PDB entry 2NVT | X-ray diffraction, 3.36 A resolution | chains B and C of the 13 polymer chains in the assembly

== Chain B ==
Molecule: DNA-directed RNA polymerase II 140 kDa polypeptide
Source organism: Saccharomyces cerevisiae
Notes: EC 2.7.7.6
UniProt: P08518 (RPB2_YEAST); numbering as in UniProt (aligned over 1-1224)
Amino-acid sequence (1224 residues; numbered 1 to 1224; the number before each row is that of its first residue):
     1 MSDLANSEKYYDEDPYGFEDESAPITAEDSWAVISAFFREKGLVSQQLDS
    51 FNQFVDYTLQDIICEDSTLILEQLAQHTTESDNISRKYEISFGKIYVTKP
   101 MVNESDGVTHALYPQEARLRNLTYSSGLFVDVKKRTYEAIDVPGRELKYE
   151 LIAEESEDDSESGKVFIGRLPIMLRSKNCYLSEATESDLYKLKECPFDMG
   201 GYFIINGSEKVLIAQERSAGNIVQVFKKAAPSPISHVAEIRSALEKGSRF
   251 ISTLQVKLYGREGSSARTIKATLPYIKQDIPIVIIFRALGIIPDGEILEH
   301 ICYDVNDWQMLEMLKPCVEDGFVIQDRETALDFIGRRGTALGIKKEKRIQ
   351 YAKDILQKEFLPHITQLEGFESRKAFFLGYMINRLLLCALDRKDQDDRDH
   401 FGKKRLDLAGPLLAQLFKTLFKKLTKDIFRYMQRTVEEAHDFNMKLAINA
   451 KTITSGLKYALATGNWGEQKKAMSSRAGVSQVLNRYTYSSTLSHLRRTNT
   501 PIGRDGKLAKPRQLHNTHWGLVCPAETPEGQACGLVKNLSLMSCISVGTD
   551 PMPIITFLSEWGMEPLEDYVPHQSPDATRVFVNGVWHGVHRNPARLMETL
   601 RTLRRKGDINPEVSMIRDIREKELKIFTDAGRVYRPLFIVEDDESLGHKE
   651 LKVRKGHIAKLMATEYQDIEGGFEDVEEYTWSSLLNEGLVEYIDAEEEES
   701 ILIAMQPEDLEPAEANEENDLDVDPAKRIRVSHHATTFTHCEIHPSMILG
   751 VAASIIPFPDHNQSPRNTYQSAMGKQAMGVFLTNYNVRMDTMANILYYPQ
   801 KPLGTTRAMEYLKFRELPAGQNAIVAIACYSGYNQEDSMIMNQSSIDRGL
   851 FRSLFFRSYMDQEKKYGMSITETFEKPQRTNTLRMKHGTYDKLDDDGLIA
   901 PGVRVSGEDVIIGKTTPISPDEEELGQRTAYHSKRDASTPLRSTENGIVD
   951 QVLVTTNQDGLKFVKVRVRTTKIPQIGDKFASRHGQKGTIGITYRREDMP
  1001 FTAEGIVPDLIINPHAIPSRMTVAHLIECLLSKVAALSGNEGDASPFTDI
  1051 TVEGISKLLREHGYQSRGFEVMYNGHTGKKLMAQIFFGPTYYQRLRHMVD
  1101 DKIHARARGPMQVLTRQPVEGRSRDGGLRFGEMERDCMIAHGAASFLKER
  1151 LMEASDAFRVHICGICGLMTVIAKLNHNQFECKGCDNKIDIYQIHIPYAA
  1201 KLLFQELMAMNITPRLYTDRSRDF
Unresolved in the structure: 1-19, 71-88, 142-163, 336-344, 438-445, 503-508, 669-677, 716-721, 920-932
Ion coordination: Zn2+: Cys1163, Cys1166, Cys1182, Cys1185
Ligand contacts: phosphomethylphosphonic acid guanylate ester (G2P): Arg766, Tyr769, Arg1020

== Chain C ==
Molecule: DNA-directed RNA polymerase II 45 kDa polypeptide
Source organism: Saccharomyces cerevisiae
Notes: EC 2.7.7.6
UniProt: P16370 (RPB3_YEAST); numbering as in UniProt (aligned over 1-318)
Amino-acid sequence (318 residues; each row starts with the number of its first residue):
     1 MSEEGPQVKIREASKDNVDFILSNVDLAMANSLRRVMIAEIPTLAIDSVE
    51 VETNTTVLADEFIAHRLGLIPLQSMDIEQLEYSRDCFCEDHCDKCSVVLT
   101 LQAFGESESTTNVYSKDLVIVSNLMGRNIGHPIIQDKEGNGVLICKLRKG
   151 QELKLTCVAKKGIAKEHAKWGPAAAIEFEYDPWNKLKHTDYWYEQDSAKE
   201 WPQSKNCEYEDPPNEGDPFDYKAQADTFYMNVESVGSIPVDQVVVRGIDT
   251 LQKKVASILLALTQMDQDKVNFASGDNNTASNMLGSNEDVMMTGAEQDPY
   301 SNASQMGNTGSGGYDNAW
Unresolved in the structure: 1, 269-318
Ion coordination: Zn2+: Cys86, Cys88, Cys92, Cys95

== How chain B and chain C interact ==
Contacting residue pairs (78):
  Asn786(B) with Val57(C)
  Tyr797(B) with Glu61(C); Phe62(C), hydrophobic
  Tyr798(B) with Phe62(C); His65(C); Arg66(C), hydrogen bond
  Ser844(B) with Ala168(C)
  Asp847(B) with His65(C); His167(C); Ala168(C), hydrogen bond (side chain-backbone)
  Arg848(B) with His65(C); Leu69(C)
  Gly849(B) with His65(C)
  Arg852(B) with His65(C), hydrogen bond
  Leu854(B) with Ala59(C), hydrophobic
  Ile948(B) with Glu61(C)
  Arg969(B) with Ala59(C); Asp60(C), salt bridge; Glu61(C), salt bridge
  Thr970(B) with Glu61(C)
  Thr971(B) with Glu61(C), hydrogen bond
  Arg995(B) with Lys165(C)
  Arg996(B) with Arg34(C); Ile38(C); Ala173(C); Ala174(C), hydrogen bond (side chain-backbone)
  Glu997(B) with Arg34(C); Arg35(C), hydrogen bond (backbone-side chain); Ile38(C); Ala39(C)
  Asp998(B) with Arg35(C), salt bridge
  Phe1001(B) with Arg34(C); Phe178(C), hydrophobic
  Ala1003(B) with Glu177(C); Phe178(C), hydrogen bond (backbone-backbone); Glu179(C)
  Glu1004(B) with Glu177(C)
  Gly1005(B) with Ala175(C); Ile176(C)
  Arg1060(B) with Lys199(C), hydrogen bond (side chain-backbone); Pro202(C)
  Gly1063(B) with Pro202(C)
  Gln1065(B) with Glu200(C), hydrogen bond (side chain-backbone); Trp201(C)
  Arg1067(B) with Glu194(C), salt bridge
  Phe1069(B) with Trp192(C), hydrophobic; Trp201(C), hydrophobic
  Val1071(B) with Tyr191(C), hydrophobic; Trp201(C), hydrophobic
  Tyr1073(B) with Glu179(C); Tyr180(C)
  Gly1075(B) with Asn31(C), hydrogen bond (backbone-side chain); Arg34(C), hydrogen bond (backbone-side chain); Arg35(C)
  His1076(B) with Asn31(C), hydrogen bond (backbone-side chain); Arg35(C)
  Thr1077(B) with Leu27(C); Asn31(C), hydrogen bond (backbone-side chain)
  Gly1078(B) with Leu27(C); Asn31(C), hydrogen bond (backbone-side chain); Phe178(C); Tyr180(C)
  Lys1079(B) with Tyr180(C); His188(C)
  Lys1080(B) with Tyr180(C), hydrogen bond (backbone-side chain); Asp181(C), hydrogen bond (side chain-backbone); Asn184(C); His188(C)
  Leu1081(B) with Thr189(C), hydrogen bond (backbone-side chain)
  Met1082(B) with Lys187(C); His188(C); Thr189(C), hydrogen bond (backbone-side chain); Asp190(C), hydrogen bond (backbone-backbone)
  Gln1084(B) with Thr189(C); Asp190(C); Tyr191(C); Trp192(C); Trp201(C)
Other interface residues (no listed pair), chain B (41 interface residues in all): Met999, Tyr1064, Glu1070, Ala1083
Other interface residues (no listed pair), chain C (39 interface residues in all): Pro182

== Overview ==
The interface between chain B and chain C involves 41 residues on one side and 39 on the other, with 19
hydrogen bonds and 4 salt bridges. Polar contacts include Arg969(B)-Asp60(C), Arg969(B)-Glu61(C) and
Asp998(B)-Arg35(C). Chain B binds phosphomethylphosphonic acid guanylate ester.
Here chain B is DNA-directed RNA polymerase II 140 kDa polypeptide and chain C is DNA-directed RNA polymerase
II 45 kDa polypeptide, both from Saccharomyces cerevisiae. Entry 2NVT (RNA Polymerase II Elongation Complex in
150 mM Mg+2 with GMPCPP) was determined by X-ray diffraction (same publication as 2E2H, 2E2I, 2E2J, 2NVQ,
2NVX, 2NVY, 2NVZ and 2YU9).
